4R6L - chains A and B; structure by X-ray diffraction, 3.40 A resolution.

Chain A (and B):
Protein: Bacteriophytochrome (Light-regulated signal transduction histidine kinase), PhyB1
Organism: Rhodopseudomonas palustris CGA009
Notes: fragment: photosensory core module; chain B of this document is another copy of the same molecule, construct and numbering; everything in this record applies to it too
UniProt: Q6N5G3 (Q6N5G3_RHOPA); residues 1-506 here = UniProt positions 1-506
Chain sequence (519 residues; numbered 1 to 519; the number before each row is that of its first residue):
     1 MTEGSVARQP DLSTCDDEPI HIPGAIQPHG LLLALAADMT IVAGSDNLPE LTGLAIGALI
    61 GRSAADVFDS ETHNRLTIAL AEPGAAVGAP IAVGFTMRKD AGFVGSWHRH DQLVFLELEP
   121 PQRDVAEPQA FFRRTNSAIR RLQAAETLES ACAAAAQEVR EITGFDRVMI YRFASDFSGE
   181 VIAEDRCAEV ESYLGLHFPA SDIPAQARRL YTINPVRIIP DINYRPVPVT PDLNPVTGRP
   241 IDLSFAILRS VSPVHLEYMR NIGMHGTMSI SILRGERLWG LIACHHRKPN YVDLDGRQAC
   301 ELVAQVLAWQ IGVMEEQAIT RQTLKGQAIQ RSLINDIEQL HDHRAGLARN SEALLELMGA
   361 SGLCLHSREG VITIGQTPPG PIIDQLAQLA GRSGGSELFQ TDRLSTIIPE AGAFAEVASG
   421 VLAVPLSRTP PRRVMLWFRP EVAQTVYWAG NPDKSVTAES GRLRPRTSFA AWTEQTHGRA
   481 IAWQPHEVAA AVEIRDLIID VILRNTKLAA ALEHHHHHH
Not modelled in the structure: 1-12, 84-87, 97-99, 122-127, 456-460, 504-519 (chain B: 1-13, 53-59, 84-89, 94-102, 122-130, 456-465, 503-519)
Sequence notes: expression tag (507-519)
Covalently attached groups: biliverdine ix alpha (BLA) linked to Cys15
Small-molecule neighbours: biliverdine ix alpha (BLA): Glu18, Ile20, Met169, Tyr171, Tyr193, Phe198, Ser201, Asp202, Ile203, Pro204, Ala207, Tyr211, Arg217, Arg249, Val251, Ser252, Val254, His255, Tyr258, Met259, Thr267, Met268, Ser269, Leu281, Ala283, His285, Pro465
From the paper describing this entry:
  - contacts within the chain: Arg439-Glu487 (salt bridge)

How chain A and chain B interact:
Contacting residue pairs (38; chain A residue first):
  Pro90(A) with Arg133(B)
  Pro128(A) with Phe131(B)
  Gln129(A) with Asp295(B), hydrogen bond
  Phe131(A) with Phe132(B), hydrophobic
  Phe132(A) with Phe131(B), hydrophobic; Phe132(B), hydrophobic; Asp295(B)
  Arg133(A) with Pro90(B)
  Thr135(A) with Phe132(B)
  Ile139(A) with Leu302(B), hydrophobic
  Arg140(A) with Gln298(B); Glu301(B), salt bridge
  Gln143(A) with Gln305(B), hydrogen bond
  Asp295(A) with Phe132(B); Arg133(B), salt bridge
  Arg297(A) with Arg140(B)
  Gln298(A) with Arg133(B); Asn136(B); Arg140(B), hydrogen bond
  Ala299(A) with Phe132(B), hydrophobic; Asn136(B)
  Glu301(A) with Arg140(B), salt bridge
  Leu302(A) with Asn136(B); Ile139(B), hydrophobic
  Gln305(A) with Asn136(B); Ile139(B); Arg140(B); Gln143(B), hydrogen bond
  Trp309(A) with Gln305(B); Trp309(B)
  Glu316(A) with Trp309(B)
  Leu426(A) with Asp500(B)
  Ser427(A) with Asp500(B)
  Arg428(A) with Glu493(B), salt bridge; Leu497(B); Asp500(B), hydrogen bond (backbone-side chain)
  Ile499(A) with Ile499(B), hydrophobic
  Asp500(A) with Ser427(B), hydrogen bond
Other interface residues (no listed pair), chain A (28 interface residues in all): Leu294, Gly312, Val313, Leu503
Other interface residues (no listed pair), chain B (22 interface residues in all): Ser137, Leu426, Arg428

In short:
28 residues of chain A and 22 residues of chain B are in contact, with 6 hydrogen bonds and 4 salt bridges.
Polar pairs include Arg140(A)-Glu301(B), Asp295(A)-Arg133(B) and Arg428(A)-Glu493(B). Biliverdine ix alpha is
covalently linked to Cys15(A). The paper reports contacts within the chain involving Arg439(A) and Glu487(A).
Both chains are Bacteriophytochrome (Light-regulated signal transduction histidine kinase), PhyB1
(Rhodopseudomonas palustris CGA009). Entry 4R6L (Crystal structure of bacteriophytochrome RpBphP2 from
photosynthetic bacterium R. palustris) was determined by X-ray diffraction, deposited together with 4R70 and
4S21.
